PDB entry 7W71 | X-ray diffraction, 3.20 A resolution | chains I and M of the 3 polymer chains in the assembly

[Chain I]
Molecule: Heavy chain of Fab
Organism: Mus musculus
Notes: antibody fragment or engineered binder
Amino-acid sequence (218 residues; row label = number of the first residue in the row):
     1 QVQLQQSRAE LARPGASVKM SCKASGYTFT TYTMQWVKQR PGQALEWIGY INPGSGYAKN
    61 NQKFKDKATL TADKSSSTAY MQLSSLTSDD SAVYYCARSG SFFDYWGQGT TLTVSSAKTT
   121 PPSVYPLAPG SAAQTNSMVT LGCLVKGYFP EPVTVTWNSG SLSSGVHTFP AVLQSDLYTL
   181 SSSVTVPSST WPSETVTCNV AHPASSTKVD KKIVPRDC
Unresolved in the structure: 130-136, 218
Cystine bridges: Cys-22/Cys-96, Cys-143/Cys-198

[Chain M]
Molecule: Light chain of Fab
Organism: Mus musculus
Notes: antibody fragment or engineered binder
Amino-acid sequence (214 residues; numbered 1 to 214; the number before each row is that of its first residue):
     1 DIVLTQSPAI LSVTPGDSVS LSCRASQSVS SNLHWYQQRS HESPRLLITY AFQSISGIPS
    61 RFSGNGSGTD FTLNINSVET EDFGMYFCQQ SNSWPYTFGG GTKLEIKRAD AAPTVSIFPP
   121 SSEQLTSGGA SVVCFLNNFY PKDINVKWKI DGSERQNGVL NSWTDQDSKD STYSMSSTLT
   181 LTKDEYERHN SYTCEATHKT STSPIVKSFN RNEC
Unresolved in the structure: 213-214
Cystine bridges: Cys-23/Cys-88, Cys-134/Cys-194

[Interface between chain I and chain M]
Residue-residue contacts - 73 pairs, chain I then chain M:
  Val-37(I) with Phe-98(M), hydrophobic
  Gln-39(I) with Gln-38(M), hydrogen bond
  Ala-44(I) with Phe-87(M), hydrophobic; Gly-99(M); Gly-100(M)
  Leu-45(I) with Phe-87(M); Phe-98(M), hydrophobic
  Trp-47(I) with Pro-95(M), hydrophobic; Tyr-96(M); Phe-98(M), hydrophobic
  Tyr-50(I) with Trp-94(M), hydrophobic
  Tyr-95(I) with Gln-38(M); Glu-42(M), hydrogen bond (side chain-backbone); Ser-43(M)
  Gly-100(I) with Tyr-96(M), hydrogen bond (backbone-side chain)
  Ser-101(I) with Tyr-50(M); Gln-89(M), hydrogen bond (backbone-side chain); Ser-91(M); Tyr-96(M)
  Phe-102(I) with His-34(M); Tyr-36(M); Leu-46(M), hydrophobic; Thr-49(M)
  Phe-103(I) with Tyr-36(M), hydrogen bond (backbone-side chain); Leu-46(M); Phe-98(M), hydrophobic
  Asp-104(I) with Leu-46(M)
  Trp-106(I) with Tyr-36(M); Pro-44(M)
  Gly-107(I) with Ser-43(M), hydrogen bond (backbone-side chain)
  Tyr-125(I) with Ser-121(M); Glu-123(M); Gln-124(M); Ser-127(M)
  Pro-126(I) with Ser-121(M); Glu-123(M)
  Leu-127(I) with Phe-118(M); Val-133(M), hydrophobic; Phe-135(M), hydrophobic
  Ala-128(I) with Phe-118(M); Pro-119(M)
  Pro-129(I) with Phe-118(M)
  Thr-140(I) with Ser-116(M); Phe-118(M)
  Gly-142(I) with Phe-135(M)
  Leu-144(I) with Ser-131(M)
  Lys-146(I) with Gln-124(M); Ser-131(M)
  His-167(I) with Asn-137(M); Asn-138(M), hydrogen bond; Ser-174(M), hydrogen bond
  Phe-169(I) with Phe-135(M), hydrophobic; Asn-137(M); Ser-162(M); Thr-164(M); Ser-174(M); Met-175(M); Ser-176(M)
  Pro-170(I) with Ser-162(M), hydrogen bond (backbone-side chain); Trp-163(M)
  Val-172(I) with Asn-161(M); Ser-162(M)
  Gln-174(I) with Leu-160(M); Thr-180(M), hydrogen bond
  Ser-181(I) with Phe-135(M); Ser-176(M), hydrogen bond; Thr-178(M)
  Ser-182(I) with Phe-135(M)
  Ser-183(I) with Phe-135(M); Asn-137(M), hydrogen bond
  Lys-211(I) with Glu-123(M), salt bridge
  Arg-216(I) with Pro-119(M); Pro-120(M), hydrogen bond (side chain-backbone)
Also at the interface, not in a pair above, chain I (41 interface residues in all): Gln-35, Gln-43, Glu-46, Lys-59, Asn-61, Gln-108, Leu-141, Thr-185
Also at the interface, not in a pair above, chain M (42 interface residues in all): Asp-167

[Summary]
The interface between chain I and chain M involves 41 residues on one side and 42 on the other; the contacts
include 13 hydrogen bonds and 1 salt bridge. Polar contacts include Lys-211(I)/Glu-123(M), Gln-39(I)/Gln-38(M)
and Tyr-95(I)/Glu-42(M).
Chain I is Heavy chain of Fab and chain M is Light chain of Fab, both from Mus musculus; the structure,
Crystal structure of the PDZ-C domain of E. coli RseP in complex with 12C7 Fab, was determined by X-ray
diffraction together with 7W6X, 7W6Y, 7W6Z and 7W70 from the same study.
